PDB entry 5DJF | X-ray diffraction, 1.70 A resolution | chain A

== Chain A ==
Protein: 3'-phosphoadenosine 5'-phosphate phosphatase
From: Mycobacterium tuberculosis
Notes: EC 3.1.3.7, 3.1.3.11, 3.1.3.25
UniProtKB: P9WKJ0 (CYSQ_MYCTO); residue numbers follow UniProt; this construct covers 2-267
Chain sequence (288 residues; each row starts with the number of its first residue; note: 1 number in that range is skipped by the numbering (no residue carries it; nothing is unmodelled there); numbers below 1 keep their minus sign (Met-21 is residue -21)):
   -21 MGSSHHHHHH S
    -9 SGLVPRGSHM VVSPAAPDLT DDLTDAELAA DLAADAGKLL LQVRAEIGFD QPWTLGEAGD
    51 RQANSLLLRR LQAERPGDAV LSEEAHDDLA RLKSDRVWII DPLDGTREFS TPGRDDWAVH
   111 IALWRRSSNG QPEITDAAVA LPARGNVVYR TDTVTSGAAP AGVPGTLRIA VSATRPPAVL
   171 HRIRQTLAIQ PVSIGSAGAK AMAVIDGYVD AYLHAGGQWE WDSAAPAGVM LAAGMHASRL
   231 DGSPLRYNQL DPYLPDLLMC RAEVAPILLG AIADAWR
Unresolved in the structure: -21 to -19, -9 to 9
Sequence notes: expression tag (-21 to -11, -9 to 1)
Ion coordination: Na+: Asp50, Glu73, Asp91, Leu93
UniProt features mapped onto this chain:
  - binding site (Mg(2+)): Glu73, Asp91, Leu93, Asp94, Asp212
  - binding site (substrate): Glu73, Leu93 to Thr96, Asp212

== Summary ==
Asp50, Glu73, Asp91 and Leu93 coordinate Na+. Curated annotation (UniProt) lists 5 Mg2+-binding residues and 6
substrate-binding residues.
Chain A is 3'-phosphoadenosine 5'-phosphate phosphatase (Mycobacterium tuberculosis); the structure, Structure
of M. tuberculosis CysQ, a PAP phosphatase - ligand-free structure, was determined by X-ray diffraction (same
publication as 5DJG, 5DJH, 5DJI, 5DJJ and 5DJK).
